PDB entry 6EKC | X-ray diffraction, 2.63 A resolution | chains A3 and B3 of the 16 polymer chains in the assembly

# Chain A3
Molecule: Ribulose bisphosphate carboxylase large chain
Organism: Thermosynechococcus elongatus (strain BP-1)
Notes: EC 4.1.1.39; fragment: RbcL
UniProtKB: Q8DIS5 (RBL_THEEB); numbering as in UniProt (aligned over 1-475)
Sequence (475 residues; numbered 1 to 475; the number before each row is that of its first residue):
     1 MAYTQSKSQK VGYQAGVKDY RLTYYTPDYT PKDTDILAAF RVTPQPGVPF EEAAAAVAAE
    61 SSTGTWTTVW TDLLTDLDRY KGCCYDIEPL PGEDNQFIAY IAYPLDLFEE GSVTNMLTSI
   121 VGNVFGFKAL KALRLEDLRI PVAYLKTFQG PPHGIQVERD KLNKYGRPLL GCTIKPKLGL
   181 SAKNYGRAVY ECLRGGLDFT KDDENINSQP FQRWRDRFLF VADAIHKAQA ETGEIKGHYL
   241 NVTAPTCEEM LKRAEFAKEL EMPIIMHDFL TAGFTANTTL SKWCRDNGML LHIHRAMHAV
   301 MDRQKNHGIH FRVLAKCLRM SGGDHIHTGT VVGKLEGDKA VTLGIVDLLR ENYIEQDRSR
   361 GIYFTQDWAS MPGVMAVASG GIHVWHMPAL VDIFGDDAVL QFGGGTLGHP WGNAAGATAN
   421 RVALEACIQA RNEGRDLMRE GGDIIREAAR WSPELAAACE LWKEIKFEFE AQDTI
Disordered / not traced: 1-19, 467-475
Construct notes: engineered mutation Ile345 (Phe in Q8DIS5), Ala415 (Pro in Q8DIS5)
UniProt features mapped onto this chain:
  - active site (Proton acceptor): Lys175, His294
  - binding site (substrate): Asn123, Thr173, Lys177, Arg295, His327, Ser379
  - binding site (Mg(2+)): Lys201, Asp203, Glu204
  - site: Lys334 (Transition state stabilizer)
  - modified residue: Lys201 (N6-carboxylysine)
From the paper describing this entry:
  - mutagenesis - F345I/P415A: increased stability (citing earlier work)

# Chain B3
Molecule: DnaJ/Hsp40 cysteine-rich domain superfamily protein
Organism: Arabidopsis thaliana
Notes: fragment: mature protein, residues 53-136; engineered mutation(s): K56M
UniProtKB: Q9SN73 (Q9SN73_ARATH); numbering as in UniProt (aligned over 57-136)
Sequence (81 residues; each row starts with the number of its first residue):
    56 MAANNNPQGT KPNSLVCANC EGEGCVACSQ CKGGGVNLID HFNGQFKAGA LCWLCRGKKE
   116 VLCGDCNGAG FIGGFLSTFD E
Disordered / not traced: 56-63
Construct notes: initiating methionine (56)
Bound ions: Zn2+ site 1: Cys72, Cys75, Cys118, Cys121; Zn2+ site 2: Cys83, Cys86, Cys107, Cys110
UniProt features mapped onto this chain:
  - zinc finger: Pro62 to Thr133 (CR-type)
  - binding site (Zn(2+)): Cys72, Cys75, Glu78, Cys80, Cys83, Cys86, Cys107, Cys110, Glu115, Cys118, Cys121

# Interface between chain A3 and chain B3
Residue-residue contacts (47; chain A3 residue first):
  Lys175(A3) - Phe130(B3)
  Arg295(A3) - Asp135(B3)  salt bridge
  Arg295(A3) - Glu136(B3)  salt bridge
  Asp302(A3) - Glu136(B3)
  His327(A3) - Asp135(B3)  salt bridge
  Thr328(A3) - Glu136(B3)
  Gly329(A3) - Asp135(B3)
  Gly329(A3) - Glu136(B3)
  Thr330(A3) - Phe134(B3)
  Thr330(A3) - Asp135(B3)  hydrogen bond (backbone-backbone)
  Val332(A3) - Phe134(B3)  hydrophobic
  Ser379(A3) - Asp135(B3)  hydrogen bond (backbone-backbone)
  Gly380(A3) - Phe130(B3)
  Gly380(A3) - Thr133(B3)
  Gly381(A3) - Asn122(B3)
  Gly381(A3) - Phe130(B3)
  Gly381(A3) - Leu131(B3)
  Gly381(A3) - Thr133(B3)  hydrogen bond (backbone-backbone)
  Gly381(A3) - Phe134(B3)
  Ile382(A3) - Phe134(B3)  hydrophobic
  His386(A3) - Phe134(B3)
  Gly408(A3) - Leu117(B3)
  Pro410(A3) - Leu109(B3)
  Pro410(A3) - Lys113(B3)
  Trp411(A3) - Trp108(B3)  hydrogen bond (side chain-backbone)
  Trp411(A3) - Leu109(B3)  hydrogen bond (side chain-backbone)
  Trp411(A3) - Arg111(B3)
  Ala449(A3) - Phe97(B3)
  Arg450(A3) - Phe97(B3)
  Ser452(A3) - Phe97(B3)
  Pro453(A3) - Phe97(B3)  hydrophobic
  Pro453(A3) - Gln100(B3)
  Ala456(A3) - Phe97(B3)  hydrophobic
  Ala456(A3) - Trp108(B3)
  Ala457(A3) - Trp108(B3)
  Ala457(A3) - Leu109(B3)
  Glu460(A3) - Gln85(B3)  hydrogen bond
  Glu460(A3) - Trp108(B3)
  Glu460(A3) - Leu109(B3)
  Leu461(A3) - Leu109(B3)  hydrophobic
  Leu461(A3) - Val116(B3)  hydrophobic
  Leu461(A3) - Leu117(B3)
  Leu461(A3) - Gly119(B3)
  Trp462(A3) - Gly119(B3)
  Trp462(A3) - Asn122(B3)  hydrogen bond
  Lys463(A3) - Asn74(B3)  hydrogen bond
  Lys463(A3) - Asp120(B3)  salt bridge
Interface residues without a listed pair, chain A3 (32 interface residues in all): Pro176, His298, Phe311, Ile345, Gly404, Gly405
Interface residues without a listed pair, chain B3 (22 interface residues in all): Ser84, Phe101, Cys110

# In short
32 residues of chain A3 and 22 residues of chain B3 are in contact, with 8 hydrogen bonds and 4 salt bridges.
Among the polar pairs are Arg295(A3)-Asp135(B3), Arg295(A3)-Glu136(B3) and His327(A3)-Asp135(B3). The paper
reports that F345I/P415A of chain A3 increase stability.
Here chain A3 is Ribulose bisphosphate carboxylase large chain (Thermosynechococcus elongatus (strain BP-1))
and chain B3 is DnaJ/Hsp40 cysteine-rich domain superfamily protein (Arabidopsis thaliana). Entry 6EKC
(Crystal structure of the BSD2 homolog of Arabidopsis thaliana bound to the octameric assembly of RbcL ...)
was determined by X-ray diffraction (same publication as 6EKB).
